PDB entry 3VD2 | X-ray diffraction, 4.00 A resolution | chains A and B of the 8 polymer chains in the assembly

== Chain A (and B) ==
Molecule: Tumor protein p73
Organism: Homo sapiens
Notes: chain B of this document is another copy of the same molecule, construct and numbering; everything in this record applies to it too
Reference sequence: O15350 (P73_HUMAN); numbering as in UniProt (aligned over 115-312)
Chain sequence (210 residues; each row starts with the number of its first residue):
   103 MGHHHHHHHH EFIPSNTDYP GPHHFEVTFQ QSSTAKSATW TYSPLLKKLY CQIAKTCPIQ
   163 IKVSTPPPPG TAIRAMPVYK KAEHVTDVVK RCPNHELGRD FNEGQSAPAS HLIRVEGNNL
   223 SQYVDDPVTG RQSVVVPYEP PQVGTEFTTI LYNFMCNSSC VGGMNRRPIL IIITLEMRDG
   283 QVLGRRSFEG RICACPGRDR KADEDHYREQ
Unresolved in the structure: 103-109 (chain B: 103-111, 312)
Construct notes: initiating methionine (103); expression tag (104-114)
UniProt features mapped onto this chain:
  - binding site (Zn(2+)): Cys194, His197, Cys258, Cys262
Disulfide bonds: Cys153-Cys159
Metal / ion sites: Zn2+: Cys194, His197, Cys258, Cys262
What the authors report for this chain:
  - binding site for the 14-nt DNA strand: Cys297
  - binding site for the 14-nt DNA strand: Lys138

== Interface between chain A and chain B ==
Contacting residue pairs (7):
  Cys194(A) with Asn196(B)
  Asn196(A) with Pro195(B); Asn196(B), hydrogen bond; Val263(B); Gly264(B)
  Val263(A) with Asn196(B)
  Gly264(A) with Asn196(B), hydrogen bond (backbone-side chain)
Also at the interface, not in a pair above, chain A (5 interface residues in all): Pro195
Also at the interface, not in a pair above, chain B (5 interface residues in all): Leu199

== Summary ==
Chain A and chain B each contribute 5 residues to their interface; the contacts include 2 hydrogen bonds.
Polar contacts include Asn196(A)-Asn196(B) and Gly264(A)-Asn196(B). Cys194(A), His197(A), Cys258(A) and
Cys262(A) coordinate Zn2+. Curated annotation (UniProt) lists 4 Zn2+-binding residues on chain A. From the
paper: a binding site for the 14-nt DNA strand at Cys297(A) and Lys138(A).
Chain A and chain B are both Tumor protein p73 (Homo sapiens); the structure, structure of p73 DNA binding
domain tetramer modulates p73 transactivation, was determined by X-ray diffraction, deposited together with
3VD0 and 3VD1.
